PDB entry 1OFT | X-ray diffraction, 2.90 A resolution | chains A and D of the 4 polymer chains in the assembly

Chain A (and D):
Name: Hypothetical protein PA3008
Source organism: Pseudomonas aeruginosa
Notes: chain D of this document is another copy of the same molecule, construct and numbering; everything in this record applies to it too
Reference sequence: Q9HZJ8 (Q9HZJ8); residue numbers follow UniProt; this construct covers 1-161
Chain sequence (161 residues; each row starts with the number of its first residue):
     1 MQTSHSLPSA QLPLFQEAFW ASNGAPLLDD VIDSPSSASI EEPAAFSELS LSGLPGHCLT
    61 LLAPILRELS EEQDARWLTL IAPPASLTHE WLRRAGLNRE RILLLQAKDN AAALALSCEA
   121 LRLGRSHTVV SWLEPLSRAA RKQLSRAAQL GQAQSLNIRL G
Unresolved in the structure: 1-42
Swiss-Prot annotation at these positions:
  - region (FtsZ binding): Arg99 to Leu104, Gln106 to Lys108, Ala120 to Arg125
What the authors report for this chain:
  - self-association interface (contacts with another copy of this molecule): Ala45 to Ser52, Pro55 to Leu69

Interface between chain A and chain D:
Pairs across the interface (7; chain A residue first):
  Arg67(A) with Arg94(D)
  Glu71(A) with Arg93(D), salt bridge
  Arg93(A) with Glu71(D), salt bridge; Gly96(D)
  Arg94(A) with Arg67(D)
  Gly96(A) with Arg93(D)
  Leu97(A) with Arg93(D)
Other interface residues (no listed pair), chain A (8 interface residues in all): Asn98, Arg99
Other interface residues (no listed pair), chain D (6 interface residues in all): Asn98

In short:
Chain A and chain D form an interface of 8 and 6 residues respectively, with 2 salt bridges. The salt-bridged
pair is Glu71(A)-Arg93(D). The paper reports a self-association interface involving Ala45(A) and Pro55(A).
Both chains are Hypothetical protein PA3008 (Pseudomonas aeruginosa). Entry 1OFT (Crystal structure of SulA
from Pseudomonas aeruginosa) was determined by X-ray diffraction, deposited together with 1OFU.
